PDB entry 1N39 | X-ray diffraction, 2.20 A resolution | chains C and A of the 3 polymer chains in the assembly

== Chain C ==
Molecule: DNA inhibitor strand
Sequence (15 nucleotides; row label = number of the first residue in the row):
    16 GCGTCCAXGT CTACC
Modified residues: 3DR (1',2'-dideoxyribofuranose-5'-phosphate) at position 23

== Chain A ==
Name: N-glycosylase/DNA lyase
Organism: Homo sapiens
Notes: EC 3.2.2.-, 4.2.99.18
Reference sequence: O15527 (OGG1_HUMAN); residues 12-325 here = UniProt positions 12-325
Sequence (317 residues; numbered 9 to 325; the number before each row is that of its first residue):
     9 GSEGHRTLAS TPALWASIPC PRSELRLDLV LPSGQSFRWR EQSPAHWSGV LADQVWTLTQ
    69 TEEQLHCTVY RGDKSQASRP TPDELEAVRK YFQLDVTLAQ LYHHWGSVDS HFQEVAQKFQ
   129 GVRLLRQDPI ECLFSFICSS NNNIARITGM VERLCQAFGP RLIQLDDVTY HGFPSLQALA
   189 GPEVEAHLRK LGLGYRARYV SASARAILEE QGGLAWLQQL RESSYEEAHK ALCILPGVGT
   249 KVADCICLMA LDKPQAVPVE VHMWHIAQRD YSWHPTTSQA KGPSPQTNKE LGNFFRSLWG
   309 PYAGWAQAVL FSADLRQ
Not modelled in the structure: 80-82
Construct notes: cloning artifact (9-11); engineered mutation Glu268 (Asp in O15527)
UniProt features mapped onto this chain:
  - active site: Lys249 (Schiff-base intermediate with DNA)
  - binding site (DNA): Asn149, Arg154, Arg204, His270, Gln287
  - binding site (8-oxoguanine): Pro266, Gln315, Phe319
  - natural variant: Gly12 (G12E: Found in a kidney cancer sample), Arg46 (R46Q: Found in a clear cell renal cell carcinoma sample), Ala85 (A85S: Found in a lung cancer sample), Arg131 (R131Q: Found in a lung cancer sample), Arg154 (R154H: Found in a gastric cancer sample), Ser232 (S232T: Found in a kidney cancer sample)
  - mutagenesis: Lys249 (K249Q: Loss of activity)

== Chain C / chain A interface ==
Contacting residue pairs (29):
  DA22(C) with Asn149(A), hydrogen bond to the base; Asn150(A), sugar contact; Asn151(A), hydrogen bond to the base; Val269(A), phosphate contact
  3DR_23(C) with Ser147(A), sugar contact; Asn150(A), sugar contact; Asn151(A), phosphate contact; Ile152(A), hydrogen bond to the phosphate; Lys249(A), sugar contact; His270(A), salt bridge to the phosphate
  DG24(C) with Ser148(A), sugar contact; Asn149(A), hydrogen bond to the sugar; Asn150(A), hydrogen bond to the phosphate; Tyr203(A), hydrogen bond to the base; Lys249(A), phosphate contact; Val250(A), phosphate contact; Val269(A), phosphate contact
  DT25(C) with Ser148(A), sugar contact; Gly245(A), hydrogen bond to the phosphate; Val246(A), phosphate contact; Gly247(A), hydrogen bond to the phosphate; Thr248(A), phosphate contact; Lys249(A), hydrogen bond to the phosphate; Val250(A), hydrogen bond to the phosphate
  DC26(C) with Tyr207(A), sugar contact; Leu243(A), phosphate contact; Pro244(A), phosphate contact; Gly245(A), hydrogen bond to the phosphate; Val246(A), phosphate contact
Also at the interface, not in a pair above, chain A (21 interface residues in all): Ala251, Glu268, Leu323

== Overview ==
5 residues of chain C and 21 residues of chain A are in contact; the contacts include 11 hydrogen bonds and 1
salt bridge. Among the polar pairs are DA22(C)-Asn149(A), DA22(C)-Asn151(A) and DG24(C)-Tyr203(A).
Here chain C is DNA inhibitor strand and chain A is N-glycosylase/DNA lyase (Homo sapiens). Entry 1N39
(Structural and biochemical exploration of a critical amino acid in human 8-oxoguanine glycosylase) was
determined by X-ray diffraction (same publication as 1N3A and 1N3C).
